4BGX - chains A and B; structure by X-ray diffraction, 2.48 A resolution.

[Chain A]
Molecule: Hemagglutinin
Source organism: Influenza virus
Notes: fragment: ha1 of trypsin released ectodomain, residues 17-340
UniProtKB: Q6DQ34 (Q6DQ34_9INFA); residues 1-326 here correspond to UniProt positions 17-342 (UniProt number = residue number + 16)
Sequence (326 residues; row label = number of the first residue in the row):
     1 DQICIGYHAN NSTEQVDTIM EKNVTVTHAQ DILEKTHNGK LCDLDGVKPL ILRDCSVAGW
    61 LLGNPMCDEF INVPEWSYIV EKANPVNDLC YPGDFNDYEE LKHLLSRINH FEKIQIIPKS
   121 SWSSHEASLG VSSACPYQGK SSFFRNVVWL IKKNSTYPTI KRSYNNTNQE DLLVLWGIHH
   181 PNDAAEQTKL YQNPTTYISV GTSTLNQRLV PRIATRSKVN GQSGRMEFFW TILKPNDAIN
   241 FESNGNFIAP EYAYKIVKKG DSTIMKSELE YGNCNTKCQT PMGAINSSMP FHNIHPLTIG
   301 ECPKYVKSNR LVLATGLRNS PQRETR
Disordered / not traced: 322-326
Disulfides: Cys42-Cys274, Cys55-Cys67, Cys90-Cys135, Cys278-Cys302
Covalently attached groups: N-acetylglucosamine (NAG) linked to Asn23, Asn165
Construct notes: conflict Thr325 (Arg341 in Q6DQ34)

[Chain B]
Molecule: Hemagglutinin
Source organism: Influenza virus
Notes: fragment: ha2 of trypsin released ectodomain, residues 347-512
UniProtKB: Q6DQ34 (Q6DQ34_9INFA); residues 1-166 here correspond to UniProt positions 347-512 (UniProt number = residue number + 346)
Sequence (166 residues; each row starts with the number of its first residue):
     1 GLFGAIAGFI EGGWQGMVDG WYGYHHSNEQ GSGYAADKES TQKAIDGVTN KVNSIIDKMN
    61 TQFEAVGREF NNLERRIENL NKKMEDGFLD VWTYNAELLV LMENERTLDF HDSNVKNLYD
   121 KVRLQLRDNA KELGNGCFEF YHKCDNECME SVRNGTYDYP QYSEEA
Disordered / not traced: 163-166
Disulfides: Cys144-Cys148
Covalently attached groups: N-acetylglucosamine (NAG) linked to Asn154

[Interface between chain A and chain B]
Residue-residue contacts (105):
  Asp1(A) - Ser27(B)
  Asp1(A) - Asn28(B)
  Asp1(A) - Glu139(B)
  Asp1(A) - Phe140(B)  hydrogen bond (backbone-backbone)
  Asp1(A) - Lys143(B)
  Asp1(A) - Cys144(B)  hydrogen bond (side chain-backbone)
  Gln2(A) - His26(B)
  Gln2(A) - Ser27(B)  hydrogen bond (backbone-backbone)
  Gln2(A) - Leu133(B)
  Gln2(A) - Cys137(B)
  Gln2(A) - Phe138(B)
  Gln2(A) - Phe140(B)
  Gln2(A) - Met149(B)
  Ile3(A) - His25(B)
  Ile3(A) - Cys137(B)
  Ile3(A) - Phe138(B)  hydrogen bond (backbone-backbone)
  Ile3(A) - Phe140(B)  hydrophobic
  Cys4(A) - Trp14(B)
  Cys4(A) - Gly23(B)
  Cys4(A) - Tyr24(B)
  Cys4(A) - His25(B)  hydrogen bond (backbone-backbone)
  Cys4(A) - Gly136(B)
  Cys4(A) - Cys137(B)  disulfide
  Ile5(A) - Ile10(B)
  Ile5(A) - Trp14(B)
  Ile5(A) - Gly23(B)
  Ile5(A) - Tyr24(B)  hydrophobic
  Ile5(A) - Tyr119(B)  hydrophobic
  Ile5(A) - Val122(B)  hydrophobic
  Ile5(A) - Gly136(B)  hydrogen bond (backbone-backbone)
  Gly6(A) - Trp14(B)
  Gly6(A) - Met17(B)
  Gly6(A) - Tyr22(B)
  Gly6(A) - Gly23(B)  hydrogen bond (backbone-backbone)
  Tyr7(A) - Ile6(B)
  Tyr7(A) - Ala7(B)  hydrogen bond (side chain-backbone)
  Tyr7(A) - Ile10(B)  hydrogen bond (side chain-backbone)
  Tyr7(A) - Glu11(B)
  Tyr7(A) - Gly12(B)
  Tyr7(A) - Gly13(B)  hydrogen bond (side chain-backbone)
  Tyr7(A) - Trp14(B)  hydrogen bond (backbone-backbone)
  Tyr7(A) - Met17(B)
  Tyr7(A) - Trp21(B)
  His8(A) - Trp14(B)
  His8(A) - Met17(B)  hydrogen bond (side chain-backbone)
  His8(A) - Gly20(B)
  His8(A) - Trp21(B)  hydrogen bond (backbone-backbone)
  Ala9(A) - Gly13(B)
  Ala9(A) - Trp14(B)  hydrogen bond (backbone-backbone)
  Ala9(A) - Gln15(B)
  Asn10(A) - Gln15(B)  hydrogen bond (backbone-side chain)
  Val16(A) - Asn104(B)
  Asp17(A) - Leu101(B)
  Asp17(A) - Asn104(B)  hydrogen bond (backbone-side chain)
  Thr18(A) - Leu101(B)
  Thr18(A) - Glu105(B)
  Ile19(A) - Glu105(B)
  Met20(A) - Glu105(B)  hydrogen bond (backbone-side chain)
  Val24(A) - Leu108(B)  hydrophobic
  Val26(A) - Leu108(B)  hydrophobic
  Thr27(A) - Trp21(B)
  His28(A) - Trp21(B)
  Gln30(A) - Val52(B)
  Glu99(A) - Glu69(B)
  Glu99(A) - Phe70(B)
  Glu99(A) - Asn71(B)
  Lys102(A) - Glu69(B)  salt bridge
  Pro290(A) - Ile56(B)  hydrophobic
  Phe291(A) - Met59(B)  hydrophobic
  Phe291(A) - Gln62(B)
  Phe291(A) - Ala96(B)  hydrophobic
  Leu297(A) - Ala65(B)  hydrophobic
  Leu297(A) - Val66(B)
  Leu297(A) - Gly67(B)
  Lys304(A) - Met59(B)
  Lys304(A) - Asn60(B)  hydrogen bond (side chain-backbone)
  Lys304(A) - Gln62(B)
  Lys304(A) - Glu64(B)  salt bridge
  Tyr305(A) - Gln62(B)  hydrogen bond (backbone-side chain)
  Tyr305(A) - Leu89(B)  hydrophobic
  Val306(A) - Thr93(B)
  Lys307(A) - Asp86(B)  salt bridge
  Lys307(A) - Asp90(B)  salt bridge
  Lys307(A) - Thr93(B)  hydrogen bond (backbone-side chain)
  Ser308(A) - Thr93(B)
  Ser308(A) - Glu97(B)  hydrogen bond
  Leu311(A) - Glu97(B)
  Val312(A) - Val100(B)
  Val312(A) - Asn104(B)  hydrogen bond (backbone-side chain)
  Leu313(A) - Ile55(B)  hydrophobic
  Leu313(A) - Val100(B)  hydrophobic
  Leu313(A) - Asn104(B)
  Ala314(A) - Asn104(B)  hydrogen bond (backbone-side chain)
  Ala314(A) - Thr107(B)
  Thr315(A) - Trp21(B)
  Thr315(A) - Val48(B)
  Thr315(A) - Thr107(B)
  Thr315(A) - His111(B)  hydrogen bond (backbone-side chain)
  Gly316(A) - Trp21(B)
  Gly316(A) - Leu108(B)
  Gly316(A) - His111(B)  hydrogen bond (backbone-side chain)
  Leu317(A) - Tyr22(B)  hydrophobic
  Leu317(A) - His111(B)
  Ser320(A) - Gly12(B)
  Ser320(A) - Gly13(B)  hydrogen bond (side chain-backbone)
Other interface residues (no listed pair), chain A (44 interface residues in all): Asn11, Ile32, Glu81, Lys266, Pro296, Arg318
Other interface residues (no listed pair), chain B (67 interface residues in all): Val18, Glu29, Glu85, Trp92, Leu98, Met102, Val115, Leu118, Leu126, Val152, Arg153
Cross-chain cystine bridges: Cys4(A)-Cys137(B)

[In short]
44 residues of chain A and 67 residues of chain B are in contact, with 1 disulfide bond, 26 hydrogen bonds and
4 salt bridges. Polar pairs include Lys102(A)-Glu69(B), Lys304(A)-Glu64(B) and Lys307(A)-Asp86(B). Covalently
linked N-acetylglucosamine: at Asn23(A) and Asn165(A). Covalently linked N-acetylglucosamine: at Asn154(B).
Chain A is Hemagglutinin and chain B is Hemagglutinin, both from Influenza virus; the structure, H5 (VN1194)
Influenza Virus Haemagglutinin in Complex with Human Receptor Analogue 6'-SLN, was determined by X-ray
diffraction together with 4BGW, 4BGY, 4BGZ, 4BH0, 4BH1, 4BH2, 4BH3 and 4BH4 from the same study.
